PDB entry 2IL3 | X-ray diffraction, 2.20 A resolution | chains A and B

[Chain A (and B)]
Protein: Epsilon-class Glutathione S-transferase
Source organism: Anopheles gambiae
Notes: EC 2.5.1.18; chain B of this document is another copy of the same molecule, construct and numbering; everything in this record applies to it too
UniProt: Q7PVS6 (Q7PVS6_ANOGA); residues 1-219 here correspond to UniProt positions 2-220 (UniProt number = residue number + 1)
Sequence (221 residues; each row starts with the number of its first residue):
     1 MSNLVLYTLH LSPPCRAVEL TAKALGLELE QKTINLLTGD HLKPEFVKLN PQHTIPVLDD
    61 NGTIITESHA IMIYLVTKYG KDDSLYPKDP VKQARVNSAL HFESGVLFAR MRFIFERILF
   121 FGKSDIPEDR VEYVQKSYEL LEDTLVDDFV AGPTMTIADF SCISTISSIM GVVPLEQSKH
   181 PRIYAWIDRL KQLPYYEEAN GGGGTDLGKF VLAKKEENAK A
Unresolved in the structure: 1 (chain B: 219-221)
Sequence notes: insertion (220-221)

[Interface between chain A and chain B]
Contacting residue pairs (59; chain A residue first):
  P51(A) with D143(B)
  Q52(A) with F102(B); L140(B); T144(B), hydrogen bond
  T63(A) with V91(B)
  I65(A) with A94(B), hydrophobic
  T66(A) with S98(B), hydrogen bond (backbone-side chain)
  E67(A) with S98(B); H101(B)
  H69(A) with H101(B)
  A70(A) with A94(B); N97(B); S98(B)
  I73(A) with Q93(B); N97(B)
  Y74(A) with P90(B)
  V91(A) with T63(B)
  A94(A) with I65(B), hydrophobic; A70(B)
  N97(A) with A70(B)
  S98(A) with I65(B); T66(B), hydrogen bond (side chain-backbone); E67(B); A70(B)
  L100(A) with H101(B)
  H101(A) with E67(B); H69(B); L100(B); H101(B), hydrogen bond; S104(B), hydrogen bond
  F102(A) with Q52(B)
  S104(A) with H101(B), hydrogen bond; S104(B); G105(B)
  G105(A) with S104(B); A109(B)
  V106(A) with R112(B)
  A109(A) with G105(B); A109(B), hydrophobic; F113(B)
  R110(A) with R112(B); F113(B)
  R112(A) with V106(B); R110(B); Y133(B)
  F113(A) with F113(B), hydrophobic; R130(B); Y133(B), hydrophobic
  E116(A) with Y133(B), hydrogen bond
  D129(A) with R130(B), salt bridge
  R130(A) with D129(B), salt bridge; R130(B)
  Y133(A) with R112(B), hydrogen bond (side chain-backbone); F113(B), hydrophobic; E116(B), hydrogen bond
  K136(A) with H53(B)
  L140(A) with Q52(B)
  D143(A) with P51(B)
  T144(A) with Q52(B), hydrogen bond
Interface residues without a listed pair, chain A (37 interface residues in all): H53, T77, P90, Q93, E139
Interface residues without a listed pair, chain B (35 interface residues in all): I73, Y74, T77

[Summary]
37 residues of chain A face 35 of chain B across their interface, with 10 hydrogen bonds and 2 salt bridges.
Polar pairs include D129(A)-R130(B), Q52(A)-T144(B) and T66(A)-S98(B).
Both chains are Epsilon-class Glutathione S-transferase (Anopheles gambiae). Entry 2IL3 (Structures of an
Insect Epsilon-class Glutathione S-transferase from the Malaria Vector Anopheles Gambiae: Evidence for High
...) was determined by X-ray diffraction, deposited together with 2IMI and 2IMK.
